Entry 6DV9 (X-ray diffraction, 3.80 A resolution); this record covers chains A and C of the 9 polymer chains in the assembly.

# Chain A
Molecule: DNA-directed RNA polymerase subunit alpha
Organism: Mycobacterium tuberculosis (strain ATCC 25618 / H37Rv)
Notes: EC 2.7.7.6
UniProt: P9WGZ1 (RPOA_MYCTU); numbering as in UniProt (aligned over 1-347)
Chain sequence (359 residues; each row starts with the number of its first residue; numbers below 1 keep their minus sign (Met-11 is residue -11)):
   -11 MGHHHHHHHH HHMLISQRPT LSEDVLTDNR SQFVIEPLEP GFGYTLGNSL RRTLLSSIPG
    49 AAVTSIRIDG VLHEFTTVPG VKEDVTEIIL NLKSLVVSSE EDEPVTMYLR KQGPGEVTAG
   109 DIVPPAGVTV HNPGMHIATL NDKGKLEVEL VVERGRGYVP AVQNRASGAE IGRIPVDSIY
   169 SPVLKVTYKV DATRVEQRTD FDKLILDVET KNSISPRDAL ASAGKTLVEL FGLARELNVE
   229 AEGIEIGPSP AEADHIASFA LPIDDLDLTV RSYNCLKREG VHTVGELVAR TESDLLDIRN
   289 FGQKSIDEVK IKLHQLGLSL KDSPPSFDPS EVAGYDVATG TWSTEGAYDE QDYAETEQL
Not modelled in the structure: -11 to 1, 227-347
Sequence notes: initiating methionine (-11); expression tag (-10 to 0)

# Chain C
Molecule: DNA-directed RNA polymerase subunit beta
Organism: Mycobacterium tuberculosis (strain ATCC 25618 / H37Rv)
Notes: EC 2.7.7.6
UniProt: P9WGY9 (RPOB_MYCTU); numbering as in UniProt (aligned over 1-1178)
Chain sequence (1178 residues; row label = number of the first residue in the row):
     1 MLEGCILADS RQSKTAASPS PSRPQSSSNN SVPGAPNRVS FAKLREPLEV PGLLDVQTDS
    61 FEWLIGSPRW RESAAERGDV NPVGGLEEVL YELSPIEDFS GSMSLSFSDP RFDDVKAPVD
   121 ECKDKDMTYA APLFVTAEFI NNNTGEIKSQ TVFMGDFPMM TEKGTFIING TERVVVSQLV
   181 RSPGVYFDET IDKSTDKTLH SVKVIPSRGA WLEFDVDKRD TVGVRIDRKR RQPVTVLLKA
   241 LGWTSEQIVE RFGFSEIMRS TLEKDNTVGT DEALLDIYRK LRPGEPPTKE SAQTLLENLF
   301 FKEKRYDLAR VGRYKVNKKL GLHVGEPITS STLTEEDVVA TIEYLVRLHE GQTTMTVPGG
   361 VEVPVETDDI DHFGNRRLRT VGELIQNQIR VGMSRMERVV RERMTTQDVE AITPQTLINI
   421 RPVVAAIKEF FGTSQLSQFM DQNNPLSGLT HKRRLSALGP GGLSRERAGL EVRDVHPSHY
   481 GRMCPIETPE GPNIGLIGSL SVYARVNPFG FIETPYRKVV DGVVSDEIVY LTADEEDRHV
   541 VAQANSPIDA DGRFVEPRVL VRRKAGEVEY VPSSEVDYMD VSPRQMVSVA TAMIPFLEHD
   601 DANRALMGAN MQRQAVPLVR SEAPLVGTGM ELRAAIDAGD VVVAEESGVI EEVSADYITV
   661 MHDNGTRRTY RMRKFARSNH GTCANQCPIV DAGDRVEAGQ VIADGPCTDD GEMALGKNLL
   721 VAIMPWEGHN YEDAIILSNR LVEEDVLTSI HIEEHEIDAR DTKLGAEEIT RDIPNISDEV
   781 LADLDERGIV RIGAEVRDGD ILVGKVTPKG ETELTPEERL LRAIFGEKAR EVRDTSLKVP
   841 HGESGKVIGI RVFSREDEDE LPAGVNELVR VYVAQKRKIS DGDKLAGRHG NKGVIGKILP
   901 VEDMPFLADG TPVDIILNTH GVPRRMNIGQ ILETHLGWCA HSGWKVDAAK GVPDWAARLP
   961 DELLEAQPNA IVSTPVFDGA QEAELQGLLS CTLPNRDGDV LVDADGKAML FDGRSGEPFP
  1021 YPVTVGYMYI MKLHHLVDDK IHARSTGPYS MITQQPLGGK AQFGGQRFGE MECWAMQAYG
  1081 AAYTLQELLT IKSDDTVGRV KVYEAIVKGE NIPEPGIPES FKVLLKELQS LCLNVEVLSS
  1141 DGAAIELREG EDEDLERAAA NLGINLSRNE SASVEDLA
Not modelled in the structure: 1-27, 1154-1178
Curated features (UniProtKB/Swiss-Prot):
  - natural variant: Val423 (V423A: In strain: vr1), Leu436 (L436P: In strain: vr2), Ser437 (S437T: In strain: vr3), Gln438 to Asp441 (sequence variant, change not given here; In strain: RJ49), Gln438 (Q438L: In strain: vr4), Phe439 (F439V: In strain: RJ37), Met440 to Asn443 (deletion: In strain: RJ55), Asp441 (D441V: In strain: vr3), Leu449 to Lys452 (sequence variant, change not given here; In strain: RJ48), His451 (H451D: In strain: vr5; H451L: In strain: SP28; H451N: In strain: vr6; H451P: In strain: vr8; H451Q: In strain: vr1; H451R: In strain: vr7), Ser456 (S456L: In strain: vr11 and RJ37; S456Q: In strain: vr9; S456W: In strain: vr10), Leu458 (L458P: In strain: vr12 and SP22)
  - mutagenesis: Glu138 (E138R: Weakens interaction with TRCF and CarD), Ile147 (I147A: Weakens interaction with TRCF and CarD), Lys148 (K148A: Does not affect association with TRCF, but weakens interaction with CarD), Ser149 (S149A: Does not affect association with TRCF, but weakens interaction with CarD)

# Chain A / chain C interface
Pairs across the interface (86; chain A residue first):
  Arg18(A) with Arg996(C); Asp997(C), salt bridge
  Tyr32(A) with Phe1011(C), hydrophobic; Gly1016(C); Pro1018(C)
  Thr33(A) with Ser1015(C); Glu1017(C), hydrogen bond
  Asn36(A) with Gly1013(C), hydrogen bond (side chain-backbone); Arg1014(C); Ser1015(C), hydrogen bond (side chain-backbone); Gly1016(C)
  Arg39(A) with Glu902(C), hydrogen bond (side chain-backbone); Phe906(C); Gly910(C), hydrogen bond (side chain-backbone)
  Arg40(A) with Glu902(C); Asp903(C), salt bridge; Gly1013(C), hydrogen bond (side chain-backbone); Arg1014(C)
  Ser44(A) with Glu902(C)
  Leu60(A) with Ile792(C); Gly793(C)
  His61(A) with Ile792(C); Lys846(C); Val847(C); Ile848(C), hydrogen bond (side chain-backbone)
  Glu62(A) with Lys846(C), salt bridge; Lys876(C), salt bridge
  Phe63(A) with Phe675(C); Ile750(C), hydrophobic; Ile848(C), hydrophobic; Ala874(C), hydrophobic
  Thr64(A) with Phe675(C)
  Thr65(A) with Ala655(C); Asp656(C), hydrogen bond; Lys674(C)
  Pro67(A) with Asp656(C)
  Gly68(A) with Ser654(C)
  Val69(A) with Ser654(C), hydrogen bond (backbone-side chain); Ala655(C), hydrogen bond (backbone-backbone)
  Lys70(A) with Ala655(C); Pro688(C); Ile689(C); Val690(C), hydrogen bond (side chain-backbone); Asp691(C), salt bridge
  Glu71(A) with Ala655(C)
  Asp72(A) with Lys674(C), salt bridge; Phe675(C); Cys687(C), hydrogen bond
  Thr74(A) with Val619(C); Phe675(C)
  Glu75(A) with Arg620(C); Cys687(C)
  Leu78(A) with Val619(C), hydrophobic; Arg620(C)
  Asn79(A) with Arg620(C), hydrogen bond
  Lys81(A) with Glu743(C); Asp745(C)
  Asn129(A) with Glu652(C); Val653(C), hydrogen bond (side chain-backbone)
  Lys131(A) with Glu652(C), salt bridge; Tyr657(C)
  Tyr146(A) with Val742(C); Glu743(C); Lys878(C)
  Gln151(A) with Glu795(C)
  Asn152(A) with Glu795(C), hydrogen bond (backbone-side chain)
  Arg153(A) with Asp783(C), salt bridge; Glu795(C); Asp800(C), salt bridge
  Ile159(A) with Arg791(C); Ile792(C)
  Arg161(A) with Lys846(C)
  Ile162(A) with Lys846(C)
  Asp165(A) with Asp745(C); Lys878(C), salt bridge
  Ile167(A) with Glu743(C)
  Lys173(A) with Asp909(C); Thr911(C)
  Val174(A) with Gly910(C)
  Thr175(A) with Ala908(C), hydrogen bond (side chain-backbone); Asp909(C); Gly910(C)
  Tyr176(A) with Phe906(C); Phe1011(C), hydrophobic; Gly1016(C), hydrogen bond (side chain-backbone)
  Glu197(A) with Arg996(C), salt bridge
Also at the interface, not in a pair above, chain A (45 interface residues in all): Gly29, Leu43, Val66, Thr127, Pro163
Also at the interface, not in a pair above, chain C (53 interface residues in all): Asn739, Ala794, Arg797, Val901, Pro912, Asp1012

# In short
The interface between chain A and chain C involves 45 residues on one side and 53 on the other; the contacts
include 17 hydrogen bonds and 11 salt bridges. Polar contacts include Arg18(A)-Asp997(C), Arg40(A)-Asp903(C)
and Glu62(A)-Lys846(C). UniProt lists 4 mutagenesis sites on chain C.
Chain A is DNA-directed RNA polymerase subunit alpha and chain C is DNA-directed RNA polymerase subunit beta,
both from Mycobacterium tuberculosis (strain ATCC 25618 / H37Rv); the structure, Crystal structure of
Mycobacterium tuberculosis transcription initiation complex(ECF sigma factor L) containing 5nt RNA with 4nt
..., was determined by X-ray diffraction (same publication as 6DVB, 6DVC, 6DVD and 6DVE).
